3KJO - chains A and B; structure by X-ray diffraction, 1.80 A resolution.

# Chain A
Molecule: Protection of telomeres protein 1
From: Homo sapiens
UniProtKB: Q9NUX5 (POTE1_HUMAN); residue numbers follow UniProt; this construct covers 1-299
Amino-acid sequence (299 residues; row label = number of the first residue in the row):
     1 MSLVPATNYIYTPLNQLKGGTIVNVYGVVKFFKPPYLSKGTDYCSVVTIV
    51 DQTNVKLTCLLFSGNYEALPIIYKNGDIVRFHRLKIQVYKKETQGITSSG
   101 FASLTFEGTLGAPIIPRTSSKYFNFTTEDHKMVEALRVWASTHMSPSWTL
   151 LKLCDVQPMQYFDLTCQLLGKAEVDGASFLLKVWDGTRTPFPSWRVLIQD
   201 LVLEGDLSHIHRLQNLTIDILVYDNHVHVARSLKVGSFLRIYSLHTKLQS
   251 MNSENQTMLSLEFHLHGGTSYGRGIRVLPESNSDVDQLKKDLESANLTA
Unresolved in the structure: 1-5, 148, 200-201
Swiss-Prot annotation at these positions:
  - region (DNA-binding): Lys33 to Thr48, Ser270 to Arg273
  - site: Ser243 (DNA-binding)
  - natural variant: Ile78 (I78T: In TPDS3; uncertain significance), Tyr89 (Y89C: In TPDS3), Gln94 (Q94E: In TPDS3), Gly95 (G95C: In TPDS3), Arg137 (R137H: In TPDS3), Asp224 (D224N: In TPDS3), Leu259 (L259S: In PFBMFT8; uncertain significance), Ser270 (S270N: In TPDS3), Arg273 (R273L: In TPDS3; R273Q: In TPDS3)
What the authors report for this chain:
  - binding site for the 10-nt DNA/RNA hybrid strand (chain B): Phe62
  - conformationally variable residues (side-chain flip): Thr41

# Chain B
Molecule: 10-nt DNA/RNA hybrid strand
Sequence (10 nucleotides; row label = number of the first residue in the row):
     3 TUAGGGTTAG

# How chain A and chain B interact
Pairs across the interface (40; chain A residue first):
  Phe31(A) with DG7(B), stacking on the base
  Lys33(A) with DG6(B), salt bridge to the phosphate; DG7(B), hydrogen bond to the phosphate; DG8(B), salt bridge to the phosphate
  Tyr36(A) with DA5(B), hydrogen bond to the phosphate
  Ser38(A) with U4(B), phosphate contact; DA5(B), sugar contact
  Lys39(A) with U4(B), hydrogen bond to the phosphate; DA5(B), hydrogen bond to the phosphate
  Gly40(A) with DT3(B), base contact; U4(B), hydrogen bond to the sugar
  Thr41(A) with DT3(B), hydrogen bond to the base; U4(B), hydrogen bond to the base
  Asp42(A) with DT3(B), base contact; U4(B), hydrogen bond to the base
  Cys44(A) with DA5(B), sugar contact
  Val46(A) with DG6(B), phosphate contact; DG7(B), sugar contact
  Thr48(A) with DG7(B), hydrogen bond to the base
  Leu60(A) with DG6(B), sugar contact
  Phe62(A) with U4(B), stacking on the base; DA5(B), base contact
  Gln87(A) with DG6(B), base contact
  Tyr89(A) with DG6(B), stacking on the base
  Gln94(A) with DG6(B), base contact
  Met159(A) with DT10(B), base contact
  Tyr161(A) with DT9(B), stacking on the base; DT10(B), base contact
  Tyr223(A) with DG12(B), stacking on the base
  Asp224(A) with DG12(B), hydrogen bond to the base
  Ser243(A) with DT9(B), hydrogen bond to the base
  His245(A) with DT10(B), hydrogen bond to the base
  His266(A) with DT10(B), stacking on the base; DG12(B), hydrogen bond to the base
  Gly267(A) with DG12(B), hydrogen bond to the base
  Ser270(A) with DG8(B), hydrogen bond to the phosphate
  Tyr271(A) with DG7(B), base contact; DG8(B), phosphate contact; DT9(B), stacking on the base
  Arg273(A) with DT9(B), hydrogen bond to the base
Interface residues without a listed pair, chain A (30 interface residues in all): Lys30, Thr58, Lys247

# Overview
Chain A and chain B form an interface of 30 and 9 residues respectively; the contacts include 16 hydrogen
bonds, 2 salt bridges and 7 aromatic stacking contacts. Among the polar pairs are Thr41(A)-DT3(B),
Thr41(A)-U4(B) and Asp42(A)-U4(B). From the paper: a binding site for the 10-nt DNA/RNA hybrid strand (chain
B) at Phe62(A); conformational variability at Thr41(A).
Here chain A is Protection of telomeres protein 1 (Homo sapiens) and chain B is a 10-nt DNA/RNA hybrid strand.
Entry 3KJO (Crystal Structure of hPOT1V2-dTrUd(AGGGTTAG)) was determined by X-ray diffraction (same
publication as 3KJP).
